PDB entry 9FNN | electron microscopy, 2.85 A resolution | chains Q and W of the 15 polymer chains in the assembly

# Chain Q (and W)
Name: Cell division protein
From: Escherichia coli
Notes: chain W of this document is another copy of the same molecule, construct and numbering; everything in this record applies to it too
UniProtKB: A0A0B1KWQ0 (A0A0B1KWQ0_ECOLX); residue numbers follow UniProt; this construct covers 1-250
Chain sequence (250 residues; row label = number of the first residue in the row):
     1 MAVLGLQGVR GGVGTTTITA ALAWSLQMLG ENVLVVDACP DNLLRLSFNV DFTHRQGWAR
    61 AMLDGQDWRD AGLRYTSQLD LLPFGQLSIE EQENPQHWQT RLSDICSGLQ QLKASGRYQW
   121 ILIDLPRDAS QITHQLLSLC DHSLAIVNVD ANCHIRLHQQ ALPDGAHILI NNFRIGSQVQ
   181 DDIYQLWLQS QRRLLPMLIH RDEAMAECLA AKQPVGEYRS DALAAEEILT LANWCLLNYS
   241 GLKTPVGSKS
Unresolved in the structure: 1, 242-250
Metal / ion sites: Mg2+: T16 (together with ATP)
Ligand contacts:
  - ATP (adenosine-5'-triphosphate), molecule 1: R10, D150, A151, N152, R156
  - ATP, molecule 2: G11, G12, V13, G14, T15, T16, T17, C39, D41, L43, N171, N172, I199, H200, R201, D202, M205, A206, L209

# Chain Q / chain W interface
Residue-residue contacts (48; chain Q residue first):
  R10(Q) - G12(W)
  G11(Q) - G11(W)
  G11(Q) - G12(W)
  G12(Q) - R10(W)
  G12(Q) - G11(W)  hydrogen bond (backbone-backbone)
  D41(Q) - R127(W)  salt bridge
  D41(Q) - R156(W)  salt bridge
  D41(Q) - Q159(W)  hydrogen bond (backbone-side chain)
  L43(Q) - N152(W)
  L43(Q) - I155(W)  hydrophobic
  L43(Q) - R156(W)
  L43(Q) - Q159(W)
  L46(Q) - I155(W)  hydrophobic
  F52(Q) - H158(W)
  F52(Q) - Q159(W)
  Q86(Q) - Q159(W)
  I89(Q) - Q159(W)
  I89(Q) - Q160(W)
  I89(Q) - A161(W)
  Q92(Q) - A129(W)
  Q92(Q) - Q159(W)  hydrogen bond (side chain-backbone)
  Q92(Q) - Q160(W)
  E93(Q) - H134(W)  salt bridge
  E93(Q) - A161(W)
  P95(Q) - A129(W)
  A129(Q) - Q92(W)
  A129(Q) - P95(W)
  H134(Q) - E93(W)  salt bridge
  A151(Q) - L209(W)  hydrophobic
  N152(Q) - L43(W)
  I155(Q) - L46(W)  hydrophobic
  R156(Q) - D41(W)  salt bridge
  H158(Q) - F52(W)
  Q159(Q) - D41(W)  hydrogen bond (side chain-backbone)
  Q159(Q) - L43(W)
  Q159(Q) - F52(W)
  Q159(Q) - Q86(W)
  Q159(Q) - Q92(W)
  R174(Q) - R174(W)
  R174(Q) - R201(W)
  G176(Q) - E203(W)
  S177(Q) - E203(W)  hydrogen bond
  R201(Q) - R174(W)
  E203(Q) - S177(W)  hydrogen bond
  E203(Q) - V179(W)
  E207(Q) - V179(W)
  L209(Q) - A151(W)  hydrophobic
  L209(Q) - I155(W)  hydrophobic
Also at the interface, not in a pair above, chain Q (34 interface residues in all): N42, R45, Q160, A161, V179, A206, A210
Also at the interface, not in a pair above, chain W (34 interface residues in all): I89, D128, Q178, A206, E207, A210

# Summary
The chain Q/chain W interface involves 34 residues from each chain, with 6 hydrogen bonds and 5 salt bridges.
Among the polar pairs are D41(Q)-R127(W), D41(Q)-R156(W) and E93(Q)-H134(W). Bound to chain Q: ATP.
Chain Q and chain W are both Cell division protein (Escherichia coli); the structure, Cryo-EM structure of the
c-di-GMP-saturated 'crown'less Bcs macrocomplex for cellulose secretion in E. coli, was determined by electron
microscopy, deposited together with 9FMV, 9FMZ, 9FO7, 9FP0 and 9FP2.
